8WRQ - chains A and C of the 4 polymer chains in the assembly; structure by electron microscopy, 3.05 A resolution.

[Chain A]
Protein: Cas12-1
Organism: unclassified sequences
Sequence (737 residues; each row starts with the number of its first residue):
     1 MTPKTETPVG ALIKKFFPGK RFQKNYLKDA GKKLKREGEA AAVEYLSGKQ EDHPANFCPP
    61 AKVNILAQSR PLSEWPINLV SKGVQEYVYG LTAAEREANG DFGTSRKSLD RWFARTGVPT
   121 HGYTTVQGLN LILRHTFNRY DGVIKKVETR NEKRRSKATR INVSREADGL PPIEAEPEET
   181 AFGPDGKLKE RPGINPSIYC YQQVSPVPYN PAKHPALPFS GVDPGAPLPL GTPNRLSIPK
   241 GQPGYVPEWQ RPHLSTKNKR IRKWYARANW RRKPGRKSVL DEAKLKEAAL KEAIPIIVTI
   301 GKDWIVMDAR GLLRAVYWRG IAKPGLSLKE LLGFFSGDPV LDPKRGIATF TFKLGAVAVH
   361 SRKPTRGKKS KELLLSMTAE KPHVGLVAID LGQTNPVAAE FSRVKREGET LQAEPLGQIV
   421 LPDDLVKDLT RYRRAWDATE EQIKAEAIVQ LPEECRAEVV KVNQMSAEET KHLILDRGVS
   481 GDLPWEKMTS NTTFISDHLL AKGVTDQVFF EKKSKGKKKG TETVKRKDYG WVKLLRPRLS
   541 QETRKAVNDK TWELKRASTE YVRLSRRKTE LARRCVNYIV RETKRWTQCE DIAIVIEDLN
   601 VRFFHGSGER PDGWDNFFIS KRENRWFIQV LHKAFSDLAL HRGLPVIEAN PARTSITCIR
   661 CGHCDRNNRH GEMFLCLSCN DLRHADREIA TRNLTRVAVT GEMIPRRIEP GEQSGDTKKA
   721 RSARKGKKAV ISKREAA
Disordered / not traced: 1-53, 157-176, 599-625, 650-737

[Chain C]
Molecule: TS
Organism: unclassified sequences
Sequence (42 nucleotides; each row starts with the number of its first residue; numbers below 1 keep their minus sign (DC-32 is residue -32)):
   -32 CTGCCCTTGC AAGAAGTCCA GCACGTAGGG GAGAATTGGC CA
Disordered / not traced: -32 to -11

[Interface between chain A and chain C]
Contacting residue pairs (31):
  Gln127(A) with DA1(C), base contact
  Arg134(A) with DA-1(C), salt bridge to the phosphate
  His135(A) with DG-2(C), hydrogen bond to the phosphate; DA-1(C), salt bridge to the phosphate
  Asn138(A) with DG-3(C), phosphate contact; DG-2(C), hydrogen bond to the phosphate
  Lys145(A) with DG-4(C), phosphate contact; DG-3(C), salt bridge to the phosphate
  Lys146(A) with DG-5(C), hydrogen bond to the sugar; DG-4(C), sugar contact
  Thr149(A) with DG-4(C), hydrogen bond to the phosphate
  Tyr199(A) with DG-2(C), sugar contact; DA-1(C), sugar contact
  Gln202(A) with DA1(C), hydrogen bond to the base; DA2(C), hydrogen bond to the base; DT3(C), base contact
  Ser336(A) with DG0(C), hydrogen bond to the phosphate; DA1(C), phosphate contact
  Gly337(A) with DA1(C), hydrogen bond to the phosphate
  Asp338(A) with DA-1(C), phosphate contact; DG0(C), sugar contact
  Thr351(A) with DA-1(C), sugar contact
  Lys353(A) with DA1(C), phosphate contact
  Trp436(A) with DC-9(C), phosphate contact; DG-8(C), hydrogen bond to the phosphate
  Glu440(A) with DG-8(C), phosphate contact
  Trp552(A) with DC-9(C), base contact; DG-8(C), hydrogen bond to the base
  Tyr561(A) with DG-8(C), hydrogen bond to the phosphate
  Lys568(A) with DG-8(C), salt bridge to the phosphate
  Gln629(A) with DT-7(C), phosphate contact
Also at the interface, not in a pair above, chain A (24 interface residues in all): Arg139, Gly142, Val340, Asn548
Also at the interface, not in a pair above, chain C (13 interface residues in all): DA-6

[Summary]
24 residues of chain A face 13 of chain C across their interface; the contacts include 11 hydrogen bonds and 4
salt bridges. Polar contacts include Gln202(A)-DA1(C), Gln202(A)-DA2(C) and Trp552(A)-DG-8(C).
Here chain A is Cas12-1 and chain C is TS, both from unclassified sequences. Entry 8WRQ (Cryo-EM structure of
Cas12-1 with 14 nt complementary heteroduplex) was determined by electron microscopy.
